PDB entry 8BF5 | electron microscopy, 2.96 A resolution | chains A and B of the 6 polymer chains in the assembly

# Chain A
Protein: Polymerase acidic protein
From: Influenza B virus (B/Memphis/13/2003)
Notes: EC 3.1.-.-
UniProtKB: Q5V8Z9 (Q5V8Z9_9INFB); numbering as in UniProt (aligned over 1-726)
Amino-acid sequence (751 residues; row label = number of the first residue in the row; numbers below 1 keep their minus sign (Gly-13 is residue -13)):
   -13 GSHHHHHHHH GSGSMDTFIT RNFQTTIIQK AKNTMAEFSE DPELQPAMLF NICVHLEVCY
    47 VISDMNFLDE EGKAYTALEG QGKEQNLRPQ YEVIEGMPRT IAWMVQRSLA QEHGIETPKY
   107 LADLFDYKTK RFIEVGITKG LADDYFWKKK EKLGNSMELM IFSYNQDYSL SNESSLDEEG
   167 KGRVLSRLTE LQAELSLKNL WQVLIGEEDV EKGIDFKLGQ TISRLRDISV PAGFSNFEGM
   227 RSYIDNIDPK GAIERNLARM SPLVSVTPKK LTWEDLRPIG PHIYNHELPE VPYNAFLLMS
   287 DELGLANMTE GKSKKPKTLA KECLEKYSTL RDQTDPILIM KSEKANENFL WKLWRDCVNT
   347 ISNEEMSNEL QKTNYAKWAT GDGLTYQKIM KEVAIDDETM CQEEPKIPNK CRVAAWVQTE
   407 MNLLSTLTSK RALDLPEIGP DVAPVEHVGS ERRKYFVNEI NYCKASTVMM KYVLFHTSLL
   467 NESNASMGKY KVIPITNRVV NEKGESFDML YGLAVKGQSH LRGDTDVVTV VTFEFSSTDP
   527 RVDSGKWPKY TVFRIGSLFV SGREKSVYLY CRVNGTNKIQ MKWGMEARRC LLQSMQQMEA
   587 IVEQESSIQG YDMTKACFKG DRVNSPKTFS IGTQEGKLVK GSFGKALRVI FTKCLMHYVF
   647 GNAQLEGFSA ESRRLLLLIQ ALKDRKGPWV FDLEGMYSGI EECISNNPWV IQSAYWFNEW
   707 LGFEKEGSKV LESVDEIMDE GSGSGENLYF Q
Disordered / not traced: -13 to 0, 50-72, 721-737
Differences from the reference sequence: expression tag (-13 to 0, 727-737)
Metal / ion sites: Mg2+ near Glu81 (its only coordinating residue here)

# Chain B
Protein: RNA-directed RNA polymerase catalytic subunit
From: Influenza B virus (B/Memphis/13/2003)
Notes: EC 2.7.7.48
UniProtKB: Q5V8Y6 (Q5V8Y6_9INFB); numbering as in UniProt (aligned over 1-752)
Amino-acid sequence (772 residues; row label = number of the first residue in the row; numbers below 1 keep their minus sign (Gly-8 is residue -8)):
    -8 GSGSGSGSGM NINPYFLFID VPIQAAISTT FPYTGVPPYS HGTGTGYTID TVIRTHEYSN
    52 KGKQYISDVT GCTMVDPTNG PLPEDNEPSA YAQLDCVLEA LDRMDEEHPG LFQAASQNAM
   112 ETLMVTTVDK LTQGRQTFDW TVCRNQPAAT ALNTTITSFR LNDLNGADKG GLIPFCQDII
   172 DSLDRPEMTF FSVKNIKKKL PAKNRKGFLI KRIPMKVKDK ITKVEYIKRA LSLNTMTKDA
   232 ERGKLKRRAI ATAGIQIRGF VLVVENLAKN ICENLEQSGL PVGGNEKKAK LSNAVAKMLS
   292 NCPPGGISMT VTGDNTKWNE CLNPRIFLAM TERITRDSPI WFRDFCSIAP VLFSNKIARL
   352 GKGFMITSKT KRLKAQIPCP DLFSIPLERY NEETRAKLKK LKPFFNEEGT ASLSPGMMMG
   412 MFNMLSTVLG VAALGIKNIG NKEYLWDGLQ SSDDFALFVN AKDEETCMEG INDFYRTCKL
   472 LGINMSKKKS YCNETGMFEF TSMFYRDGFV SNFAMELPSF GVAGVNESAD MAIGMTIIKN
   532 NMINNGMGPA TAQTAIQLFI ADYRYTYKCH RGDSKVEGKR MKIIKELWEN TKGRDGLLVA
   592 DGGPNIYNLR NLHIPEIVLK YNLMDPEYKG RLLHPQNPFV GHLSIEGIKE ADITPAHGPV
   652 KKMDYDAVSG THSWRTKRNR SILNTDQRNM ILEEQCYAKC CNLFEACFNS ASYRKPVGQH
   712 SMLEAMAHRL RMDARLDYES GRMSKDDFEK AMAHLGEIGY IGSGSGENLY FQ
Disordered / not traced: -8 to -1, 192-198, 636-652, 750-763
Differences from the reference sequence: expression tag (-8 to 0, 753-763)
Metal / ion sites: Mg2+: Asp305, Asp445
Ligand contacts: phosphomethylphosphonic acid guanylate ester (G2P): Lys229, Lys235, Arg239, Ile241, Asn306, Thr307, Lys308, Trp309, Asn310, Met410, Asp444, Lys480

# Chain A / chain B interface
Contacting residue pairs (404):
  Leu73(A) - Phe739(B)
  Leu73(A) - Glu740(B)
  Arg74(A) - Arg726(B)
  Arg74(A) - Tyr729(B)
  Arg74(A) - Glu730(B)  salt bridge
  Pro75(A) - Arg726(B)  hydrogen bond (backbone-side chain)
  Glu78(A) - Arg722(B)  salt bridge
  Glu78(A) - Met723(B)
  Pro84(A) - His711(B)
  Pro84(A) - Glu715(B)
  Thr86(A) - Val708(B)
  Thr86(A) - His711(B)  hydrogen bond
  Ile87(A) - His711(B)
  Ile87(A) - Ala716(B)  hydrophobic
  Ile87(A) - His719(B)
  Met90(A) - His719(B)
  Met90(A) - Arg720(B)
  Met90(A) - Met723(B)  hydrophobic
  Val91(A) - Met723(B)  hydrophobic
  Ser94(A) - Arg720(B)  hydrogen bond
  Ser94(A) - Leu727(B)
  Leu95(A) - Met723(B)  hydrophobic
  Leu95(A) - Leu727(B)  hydrophobic
  Glu98(A) - Leu727(B)
  Glu98(A) - Ser731(B)
  Glu98(A) - Arg733(B)  salt bridge
  Tyr113(A) - Arg726(B)
  Tyr113(A) - Glu730(B)
  Ile200(A) - Met115(B)  hydrophobic
  Ile200(A) - Ile164(B)  hydrophobic
  Ile200(A) - Trp332(B)
  Phe202(A) - Cys167(B)
  Phe202(A) - Gln168(B)
  Phe202(A) - Ile171(B)  hydrophobic
  Phe202(A) - Phe251(B)  hydrophobic
  Phe202(A) - Trp332(B)
  Phe202(A) - Phe336(B)  hydrophobic
  Lys203(A) - Gln168(B)  hydrogen bond (backbone-side chain)
  Lys203(A) - Ile171(B)
  Leu204(A) - Ile171(B)  hydrophobic
  Leu204(A) - Asp335(B)
  Leu204(A) - Ile339(B)  hydrophobic
  Gly205(A) - Asp175(B)
  Gln206(A) - Asp175(B)  hydrogen bond (backbone-side chain)
  Thr207(A) - Val60(B)
  Thr207(A) - Leu174(B)  hydrogen bond (side chain-backbone)
  Thr207(A) - Asp175(B)  hydrogen bond (backbone-side chain)
  Thr207(A) - Lys214(B)  hydrogen bond
  Thr207(A) - Ile218(B)
  Ile208(A) - Ile339(B)  hydrophobic
  Arg210(A) - Asp59(B)  salt bridge
  Arg210(A) - Val60(B)
  Leu211(A) - Val60(B)  hydrophobic
  Leu211(A) - Val342(B)
  Leu211(A) - Asn346(B)
  Arg212(A) - Asp335(B)  salt bridge
  Arg212(A) - Ser338(B)
  Arg212(A) - Val342(B)
  Ile214(A) - Tyr56(B)  hydrogen bond (backbone-side chain)
  Ile214(A) - Ser58(B)
  Ile214(A) - Val60(B)  hydrophobic
  Ile214(A) - Arg316(B)  hydrogen bond (backbone-side chain)
  Ile214(A) - Asn346(B)
  Ser215(A) - Arg316(B)  hydrogen bond (backbone-side chain)
  Ser215(A) - Leu319(B)
  Ser215(A) - Val342(B)
  Ser215(A) - Ser345(B)  hydrogen bond
  Val216(A) - Asp67(B)
  Val216(A) - Arg316(B)  hydrogen bond (backbone-side chain)
  Pro217(A) - Asp67(B)
  Pro217(A) - Thr69(B)
  Pro217(A) - Asn70(B)
  Ala218(A) - Lys54(B)
  Ala218(A) - Asp67(B)  hydrogen bond (backbone-side chain)
  Ala218(A) - Thr69(B)
  Ala218(A) - Asn70(B)  hydrogen bond (backbone-side chain)
  Phe220(A) - Leu85(B)  hydrophobic
  Phe223(A) - Leu319(B)  hydrophobic
  Phe223(A) - Glu323(B)
  Met226(A) - Leu319(B)  hydrophobic
  Met226(A) - Glu323(B)
  Arg227(A) - Glu323(B)  salt bridge
  Arg227(A) - Ile331(B)
  Arg227(A) - Arg334(B)
  Arg227(A) - Asp335(B)  salt bridge
  Tyr229(A) - Asp86(B)  hydrogen bond
  Tyr229(A) - Leu89(B)  hydrophobic
  Ile230(A) - Leu89(B)  hydrophobic
  Ile230(A) - Ala320(B)  hydrophobic
  Ile230(A) - Glu323(B)
  Ile230(A) - Arg324(B)
  Ile230(A) - Arg327(B)  hydrogen bond (backbone-side chain)
  Asp231(A) - Arg327(B)  hydrogen bond (backbone-side chain)
  Asp231(A) - Arg334(B)  salt bridge
  Pro235(A) - Asp86(B)
  Pro235(A) - Leu89(B)
  Pro235(A) - Glu90(B)
  Pro235(A) - Asp93(B)
  Lys236(A) - Glu90(B)
  Gly237(A) - Glu90(B)  hydrogen bond (backbone-side chain)
  Ala238(A) - Asp86(B)
  Ala238(A) - Cys87(B)
  Ala238(A) - Glu90(B)  hydrogen bond (backbone-side chain)
  Ile239(A) - Cys87(B)  hydrophobic
  Ile239(A) - Glu90(B)  hydrogen bond (backbone-side chain)
  Ile239(A) - Ile427(B)  hydrophobic
  Ile239(A) - Thr468(B)
  Ile239(A) - Leu471(B)
  Glu240(A) - Ile430(B)
  Glu240(A) - Gly431(B)  hydrogen bond (side chain-backbone)
  Asn242(A) - Leu73(B)
  Asn242(A) - Gln84(B)
  Asn242(A) - Cys87(B)  hydrogen bond
  Asn242(A) - Leu471(B)
  Leu243(A) - Ile430(B)  hydrophobic
  Leu243(A) - Arg467(B)  hydrogen bond (backbone-side chain)
  Leu243(A) - Thr468(B)
  Leu243(A) - Leu471(B)  hydrophobic
  Arg245(A) - Leu73(B)
  Arg245(A) - Gln84(B)
  Met246(A) - Leu73(B)  hydrophobic
  Met246(A) - Arg467(B)
  Met246(A) - Leu471(B)  hydrophobic
  Ser247(A) - Glu75(B)
  Ser247(A) - Arg467(B)  hydrogen bond (backbone-side chain)
  Leu249(A) - Glu75(B)
  Leu249(A) - Asn77(B)  hydrogen bond (backbone-side chain)
  Val250(A) - Pro74(B)
  Val250(A) - Glu75(B)
  Val250(A) - Asp76(B)
  Val250(A) - Asn77(B)
  Val250(A) - Tyr466(B)  hydrophobic
  Val250(A) - Arg467(B)  hydrogen bond (backbone-side chain)
  Ser251(A) - Asn77(B)  hydrogen bond (backbone-side chain)
  Ser251(A) - Asn463(B)
  Ser251(A) - Tyr466(B)
  Ser251(A) - Lys478(B)
  Val252(A) - Asn463(B)  hydrogen bond (backbone-side chain)
  Val252(A) - Tyr466(B)
  Val252(A) - Met476(B)  hydrophobic
  Val252(A) - Lys478(B)
  Thr253(A) - Lys478(B)
  Pro254(A) - Met459(B)  hydrophobic
  Lys256(A) - Glu455(B)  salt bridge
  Gly297(A) - Lys566(B)
  Lys298(A) - Lys566(B)
  Ser299(A) - Lys566(B)
  Ser299(A) - Glu568(B)
  Lys300(A) - Glu568(B)
  Lys301(A) - Glu568(B)  salt bridge
  Leu370(A) - Arg363(B)  hydrogen bond (backbone-side chain)
  Thr371(A) - Lys365(B)
  Tyr372(A) - Thr358(B)
  Tyr372(A) - Ser359(B)
  Tyr372(A) - Lys360(B)
  Tyr372(A) - Arg363(B)
  Tyr372(A) - Leu364(B)
  Tyr372(A) - Lys365(B)
  Gln373(A) - Arg363(B)  hydrogen bond (backbone-backbone)
  Gln373(A) - Leu364(B)
  Gln373(A) - Lys365(B)  hydrogen bond (backbone-backbone)
  Lys374(A) - Lys365(B)
  Lys374(A) - Gln367(B)
  Ile375(A) - Lys365(B)  hydrogen bond (backbone-backbone)
  Ile375(A) - Ala366(B)
  Lys377(A) - Gln367(B)
  Lys377(A) - Pro369(B)
  Lys377(A) - Asp372(B)  salt bridge
  Ala380(A) - Ile357(B)  hydrophobic
  Ala380(A) - Ala366(B)  hydrophobic
  Ala380(A) - Arg380(B)  hydrogen bond (backbone-side chain)
  Ile381(A) - Ile368(B)  hydrophobic
  Ile381(A) - Ser375(B)
  Ile381(A) - Ile376(B)  hydrophobic
  Ile381(A) - Arg380(B)  hydrogen bond (backbone-side chain)
  Asp383(A) - Arg380(B)  hydrogen bond (backbone-side chain)
  Glu384(A) - Pro377(B)
  Glu384(A) - Arg380(B)  salt bridge
  Met386(A) - Ile357(B)
  Met386(A) - Thr358(B)
  Met386(A) - Ser359(B)
  Met386(A) - Leu364(B)
  Met386(A) - Lys365(B)
  Met386(A) - Ala366(B)
  Met386(A) - Arg380(B)  hydrogen bond (backbone-side chain)
  Cys387(A) - Ile357(B)
  Cys387(A) - Thr358(B)  hydrogen bond (backbone-backbone)
  Cys387(A) - Arg380(B)
  Gln388(A) - Phe355(B)
  Gln388(A) - Met356(B)
  Gln388(A) - Ile357(B)
  Gln388(A) - Arg380(B)  hydrogen bond (backbone-backbone)
  Gln388(A) - Tyr381(B)
  Gln388(A) - Asn382(B)  hydrogen bond
  Gln388(A) - Thr385(B)  hydrogen bond
  Glu389(A) - Thr358(B)  hydrogen bond
  Glu389(A) - Lys360(B)  salt bridge
  Glu390(A) - Asn382(B)
  Glu390(A) - Glu383(B)  hydrogen bond (side chain-backbone)
  Pro391(A) - Asn382(B)
  Gln404(A) - Asn2(B)
  Gln404(A) - Ile3(B)  hydrogen bond (side chain-backbone)
  Met407(A) - Ile3(B)  hydrophobic
  Asn408(A) - Met1(B)  hydrogen bond (side chain-backbone)
  Asn408(A) - Asn2(B)  hydrogen bond
  Asn408(A) - Ile3(B)  hydrogen bond (side chain-backbone)
  Asp420(A) - Tyr556(B)  hydrogen bond
  Leu421(A) - Gln548(B)
  Leu421(A) - Leu549(B)  hydrophobic
  Pro422(A) - Gln548(B)  hydrogen bond (backbone-side chain)
  Pro422(A) - Ile551(B)  hydrophobic
  Pro422(A) - Ala552(B)
  Pro422(A) - Arg555(B)
  Glu423(A) - Arg555(B)  salt bridge
  Glu423(A) - Arg562(B)  salt bridge
  Glu423(A) - Pro595(B)
  Glu423(A) - Asn596(B)  hydrogen bond (backbone-side chain)
  Ile424(A) - Gln544(B)
  Ile424(A) - Asn596(B)
  Ile424(A) - Tyr598(B)
  Ile424(A) - Asn599(B)
  Gly425(A) - Asn596(B)  hydrogen bond (backbone-backbone)
  Gly425(A) - Ile597(B)
  Gly425(A) - Tyr598(B)  hydrogen bond (backbone-backbone)
  Gly425(A) - Asn599(B)  hydrogen bond (backbone-side chain)
  Pro426(A) - Asn599(B)
  Pro426(A) - Arg601(B)  hydrogen bond (backbone-side chain)
  Asp427(A) - Gln544(B)
  Asp427(A) - Asn599(B)  hydrogen bond
  Val428(A) - Arg601(B)
  Val431(A) - Pro540(B)  hydrophobic
  Glu432(A) - Gln544(B)  hydrogen bond (backbone-side chain)
  Glu432(A) - Asn599(B)
  Glu432(A) - Leu600(B)  hydrogen bond (side chain-backbone)
  Glu432(A) - Arg601(B)  salt bridge
  Gly435(A) - Ala541(B)
  Gly435(A) - Gln544(B)
  Ser436(A) - Gln544(B)  hydrogen bond (backbone-side chain)
  Arg438(A) - Ala541(B)
  Arg439(A) - Ala541(B)
  Arg439(A) - Gln544(B)  hydrogen bond
  Arg439(A) - Thr545(B)
  Arg439(A) - Gln548(B)  hydrogen bond
  Leu460(A) - Tyr556(B)
  Arg508(A) - Leu674(B)
  Thr511(A) - Tyr30(B)
  Thr511(A) - His32(B)
  Ile565(A) - Val27(B)  hydrophobic
  Ile565(A) - Tyr30(B)
  Gln566(A) - Val27(B)
  Trp569(A) - Tyr24(B)
  Trp569(A) - Thr25(B)
  Trp569(A) - Gly26(B)
  Trp569(A) - Val27(B)  hydrophobic
  Trp569(A) - Pro28(B)
  Trp569(A) - Arg233(B)
  Trp569(A) - Pro509(B)  hydrophobic
  Glu572(A) - Gly512(B)
  Glu572(A) - Asp553(B)
  Arg574(A) - Leu549(B)
  Arg574(A) - Ala552(B)
  Arg574(A) - Tyr556(B)
  Arg575(A) - Leu508(B)
  Arg575(A) - Pro509(B)  hydrogen bond (side chain-backbone)
  Arg575(A) - Gly512(B)
  Cys576(A) - Thr25(B)
  Leu577(A) - Leu549(B)  hydrophobic
  Leu578(A) - Phe504(B)  hydrophobic
  Leu578(A) - Phe511(B)  hydrophobic
  Leu578(A) - Thr542(B)
  Leu578(A) - Thr545(B)
  Leu578(A) - Ala546(B)
  Leu578(A) - Leu549(B)  hydrophobic
  Gln579(A) - Ser19(B)  hydrogen bond (side chain-backbone)
  Gln579(A) - Thr20(B)
  Gln579(A) - Phe22(B)  hydrogen bond (side chain-backbone)
  Gln579(A) - Thr25(B)
  Gln579(A) - Ala505(B)
  Gln579(A) - Leu508(B)
  Met581(A) - Ala541(B)
  Met581(A) - Thr542(B)
  Met581(A) - Thr545(B)  hydrogen bond
  Gln582(A) - Ser502(B)
  Gln582(A) - Phe504(B)
  Gln582(A) - Asn536(B)
  Gln582(A) - Gly537(B)  hydrogen bond (side chain-backbone)
  Gln582(A) - Thr542(B)  hydrogen bond (backbone-side chain)
  Gln583(A) - Val12(B)
  Gln583(A) - Ala16(B)  hydrogen bond (side chain-backbone)
  Gln583(A) - Ala17(B)
  Gln583(A) - Thr20(B)
  Glu585(A) - Gly539(B)  hydrogen bond (side chain-backbone)
  Glu585(A) - Pro540(B)
  Glu585(A) - Ala541(B)  hydrogen bond (side chain-backbone)
  Glu585(A) - Thr542(B)  hydrogen bond
  Ile587(A) - Val12(B)  hydrophobic
  Glu589(A) - Gly539(B)
  Glu589(A) - Pro540(B)
  Phe615(A) - Leu8(B)  hydrophobic
  Phe615(A) - Asp11(B)
  Ser616(A) - Phe7(B)
  Ser616(A) - Leu8(B)
  Ser616(A) - Ile10(B)
  Ser616(A) - Asp11(B)  hydrogen bond (backbone-side chain)
  Ile617(A) - Met1(B)  hydrophobic
  Ile617(A) - Ile3(B)
  Ile617(A) - Asn4(B)  hydrogen bond (backbone-backbone)
  Ile617(A) - Phe7(B)
  Gly618(A) - Asn2(B)
  Gly618(A) - Asn4(B)
  Gly618(A) - Phe7(B)
  Thr619(A) - Met1(B)
  Thr619(A) - Asn2(B)  hydrogen bond (backbone-backbone)
  Thr619(A) - Phe7(B)
  Gln620(A) - Gly0(B)  hydrogen bond (side chain-backbone)
  Gln620(A) - Met1(B)
  Leu624(A) - Phe7(B)  hydrophobic
  Leu624(A) - Ile10(B)  hydrophobic
  Val625(A) - Met1(B)  hydrophobic
  Lys631(A) - Ile3(B)
  Val635(A) - Ile3(B)  hydrophobic
  Val635(A) - Pro5(B)  hydrophobic
  Ile636(A) - Leu8(B)  hydrophobic
  Lys639(A) - Thr20(B)  hydrogen bond (side chain-backbone)
  Cys640(A) - Thr25(B)  hydrogen bond (backbone-side chain)
  His643(A) - Thr20(B)
  His643(A) - Pro23(B)
  His643(A) - Thr25(B)
  His643(A) - Gly26(B)
  Tyr644(A) - Thr25(B)
  Tyr644(A) - Gly26(B)
  Ala649(A) - Pro29(B)  hydrophobic
  Ala649(A) - Leu236(B)
  Ala649(A) - Arg238(B)
  Gln650(A) - Leu236(B)
  Glu652(A) - Pro23(B)
  Glu652(A) - Tyr24(B)
  Glu652(A) - Pro29(B)
  Glu652(A) - Arg233(B)
  Glu652(A) - Gly234(B)
  Gly653(A) - Leu236(B)
  Phe654(A) - Tyr6(B)
  Ser655(A) - Thr21(B)
  Ser655(A) - Pro23(B)
  Ala656(A) - Gly234(B)
  Arg659(A) - Ile18(B)
  Arg659(A) - Thr21(B)  hydrogen bond (side chain-backbone)
  Arg659(A) - Phe22(B)
  Arg659(A) - Phe495(B)
  Arg660(A) - Asp305(B)  salt bridge
  Arg660(A) - Lys480(B)
  Leu662(A) - Phe9(B)  hydrophobic
  Leu662(A) - Ile14(B)
  Leu662(A) - Thr21(B)
  Leu663(A) - Tyr482(B)
  Leu663(A) - Phe495(B)  hydrophobic
  Leu664(A) - Tyr482(B)  hydrophobic
  Gln666(A) - Pro13(B)
  Gln666(A) - Ile14(B)
  Gln666(A) - Gln15(B)
  Gln666(A) - Arg497(B)
  Ala667(A) - Met488(B)  hydrophobic
  Lys669(A) - Phe9(B)  hydrogen bond (side chain-backbone)
  Asp670(A) - Met488(B)
  Asp670(A) - Arg497(B)  salt bridge
  Lys672(A) - Asn484(B)
  Lys672(A) - Glu485(B)  hydrogen bond (backbone-backbone)
  Lys672(A) - Thr486(B)
  Gly673(A) - Met300(B)
  Pro674(A) - Cys483(B)
  Pro674(A) - Asn484(B)
  Trp675(A) - Met300(B)
  Trp675(A) - Glu455(B)
  Trp675(A) - Met459(B)  hydrophobic
  Trp675(A) - Tyr482(B)
  Trp675(A) - Cys483(B)  hydrogen bond (backbone-backbone)
  Phe677(A) - Val302(B)  hydrophobic
  Phe677(A) - Met459(B)  hydrophobic
  Phe677(A) - Ile462(B)  hydrophobic
  Phe677(A) - Met476(B)  hydrophobic
  Phe677(A) - Lys478(B)
  Phe677(A) - Ser481(B)
  Phe677(A) - Tyr482(B)
  Phe677(A) - Cys483(B)  hydrophobic
  Asp678(A) - Lys478(B)  hydrogen bond (backbone-backbone)
  Asp678(A) - Lys479(B)
  Gly681(A) - Lys479(B)
  Met682(A) - Lys479(B)
  Glu688(A) - Leu236(B)
  Cys689(A) - Leu236(B)  hydrophobic
  Ser699(A) - Tyr6(B)
  Trp702(A) - Ile3(B)  hydrogen bond (side chain-backbone)
  Trp702(A) - Asn4(B)  hydrogen bond (backbone-side chain)
  Trp702(A) - Pro5(B)
  Trp702(A) - Tyr6(B)  hydrophobic
  Phe703(A) - Tyr6(B)  hydrophobic
  Glu705(A) - Asn4(B)  hydrogen bond
  Glu705(A) - Phe7(B)
  Trp706(A) - Tyr6(B)  hydrogen bond (side chain-backbone)
  Trp706(A) - Phe7(B)  hydrophobic
  Trp706(A) - Phe9(B)  hydrophobic
  Trp706(A) - Ile10(B)
  Phe709(A) - Phe7(B)  hydrophobic
  Glu710(A) - Ile10(B)
Other interface residues (no listed pair), chain A (176 interface residues in all): Met83, Gly219, Pro248, Met376, Thr385, Thr463, Met571, Thr614, Lys626, Gly647, Asn648, Leu651, Glu657, Ser658, Arg671
Other interface residues (no listed pair), chain B (198 interface residues in all): Ser31, Ala91, Ile201, Leu222, Lys235, Pro341, Leu343, Lys362, Glu379, Asp464, Lys470, Glu490, Val513, Met538, Ile547, Gly594, Gly709

# In short
Chain A and chain B form an interface of 176 and 198 residues respectively, with 85 hydrogen bonds and 18 salt
bridges. Polar pairs include Arg74(A)-Glu730(B), Glu78(A)-Arg722(B) and Glu98(A)-Arg733(B). Bound to chain B:
phosphomethylphosphonic acid guanylate ester.
Chain A is Polymerase acidic protein and chain B is RNA-directed RNA polymerase catalytic subunit, both from
Influenza B virus (B/Memphis/13/2003); the structure, Early transcription elongation state of influenza A/H7N9
polymerase stalled with incoming GTP analogue, was determined by electron microscopy together with 7R1F, 8BDR
and 8BE0 from the same study.
